PDB entry 2FZK | X-ray diffraction, 2.50 A resolution | chains C and D of the 4 polymer chains in the assembly

[Chain C]
Molecule: Aspartate carbamoyltransferase catalytic chain
From: Escherichia coli
Notes: EC 2.1.3.2
Reference sequence: P0A786 (PYRB_ECOLI); residues 1-310 here = UniProt positions 1-310
Sequence (310 residues; each row starts with the number of its first residue):
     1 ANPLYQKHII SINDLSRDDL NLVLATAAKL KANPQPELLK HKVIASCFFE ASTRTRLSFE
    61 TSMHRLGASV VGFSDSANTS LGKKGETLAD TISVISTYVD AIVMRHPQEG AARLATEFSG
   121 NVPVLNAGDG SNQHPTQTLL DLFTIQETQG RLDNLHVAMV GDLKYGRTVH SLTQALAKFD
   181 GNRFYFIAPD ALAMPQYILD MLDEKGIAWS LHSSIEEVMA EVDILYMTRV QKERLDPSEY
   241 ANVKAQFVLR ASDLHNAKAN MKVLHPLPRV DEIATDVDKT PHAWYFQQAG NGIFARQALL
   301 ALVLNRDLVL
Small-molecule neighbours: EOZ (3,5-bis[(phosphonoacetyl)amino]benzoic acid): Ser52, Thr53, Arg54, Thr55, Leu81, Lys83, Arg105, His134, Gln137, Thr138, Leu140, Asp141, Arg167, Thr168, Tyr226, Pro266, Leu267, Gln288

[Chain D]
Molecule: Aspartate carbamoyltransferase regulatory chain
From: Escherichia coli
Notes: EC 2.1.3.2
Reference sequence: P0A7F3 (PYRI_ECOLI); aligned to UniProt positions 1-153 over residues 1-153 (the alignment contains insertions or deletions, so no single offset holds)
Sequence (153 residues; numbered 1 to 153; the number before each row is that of its first residue):
     1 MTHDNKLQVE AIKRGTVIDH IPAQIGFKLL SLFKLTETDQ RITIGLNLPS GEMGRKDLIK
    61 IENTFLSEDQ VDQLALYAPQ ATVNRIDNYE VVGKSRPSLP ERIDNVLVCP NSNCISHAEP
   121 VSSSFAVRKR ANDIALKCKY CEKEFSHNVV LAN
Disordered / not traced: 1
Bound ions: Zn2+: Cys109, Cys114, Cys138, Cys141
Small-molecule neighbours: CTP (cytidine-5'-triphosphate): Thr2, His3, Glu10, Ala11, Ile12, Val17, Asp19, His20, Leu58, Lys60, Asn84, Ile86, Tyr89, Val91, Lys94
UniProt features mapped onto this chain:
  - binding site (Zn(2+)): Cys109, Cys114, Cys138, Cys141

[Chain C / chain D interface]
Residue-residue contacts - 35 pairs, chain C then chain D:
  Ser11(C) with Glu142(D)
  Asn13(C) with Lys137(D); Glu142(D)
  Thr87(C) with Glu119(D); Pro120(D)
  Leu88(C) with Glu119(D), hydrogen bond (backbone-side chain)
  Ala89(C) with Glu119(D), hydrogen bond (backbone-side chain); Pro120(D), hydrophobic
  Pro107(C) with Asn113(D), hydrogen bond (backbone-side chain)
  Gln108(C) with Asn113(D); Cys114(D); Ile115(D)
  Glu109(C) with Asn111(D), hydrogen bond; Asn113(D), hydrogen bond; Cys114(D); Ile115(D), hydrogen bond (backbone-backbone); Cys141(D)
  Gly110(C) with Ile115(D); Tyr140(D); Cys141(D)
  Ala111(C) with Ile115(D)
  Arg113(C) with Lys139(D); Tyr140(D)
  Leu114(C) with Ile115(D), hydrophobic; Glu119(D); Val121(D), hydrophobic; Tyr140(D), hydrophobic
  Glu117(C) with Val121(D); Lys139(D), salt bridge; Tyr140(D), hydrogen bond
  Ser131(C) with Lys143(D), hydrogen bond
  Asn132(C) with Tyr140(D); Cys141(D); Glu142(D), hydrogen bond
  Gln133(C) with Glu142(D), hydrogen bond
Other interface residues (no listed pair), chain C (17 interface residues in all): Phe118
Other interface residues (no listed pair), chain D (14 interface residues in all): Ala118

[Summary]
The interface between chain C and chain D involves 17 residues on one side and 14 on the other; the contacts
include 10 hydrogen bonds and 1 salt bridge. Polar pairs include Glu117(C)-Lys139(D), Leu88(C)-Glu119(D) and
Ala89(C)-Glu119(D). Chain C binds compound EOZ.
Here chain C is Aspartate carbamoyltransferase catalytic chain and chain D is Aspartate carbamoyltransferase
regulatory chain, both from Escherichia coli. Entry 2FZK (The Structure of Wild-Type E. Coli Aspartate
Transcarbamoylase in Complex with Novel T State Inhibitors at ...) was determined by X-ray diffraction (same
publication as 2FZC and 2FZG).
